Entry 7EBL (X-ray diffraction, 2.17 A resolution); this record covers chains A and B.

Chain A (and B):
Name: Sting
Source organism: Myroides sp. ZB35
Notes: chain B of this document is another copy of the same molecule, construct and numbering; everything in this record applies to it too
Amino-acid sequence (167 residues; numbered 147 to 313; the number before each row is that of its first residue):
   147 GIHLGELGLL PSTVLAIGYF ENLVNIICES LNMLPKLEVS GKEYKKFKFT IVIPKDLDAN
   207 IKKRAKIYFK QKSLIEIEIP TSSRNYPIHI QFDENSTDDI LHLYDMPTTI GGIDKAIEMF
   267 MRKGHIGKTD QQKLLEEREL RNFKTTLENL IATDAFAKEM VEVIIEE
Unresolved in the structure: 147-149 (chain B: fully traced)
Small-molecule neighbours: c-di-GMP (C2E; 9,9'-[(2R,3R,3aS,5S,7aR,9R,10R,10aS,12S,14aR)-3,5,10,12-tetrahydroxy-5,12-dioxidooctahydro-2H,7H-difuro[3,2-d:3',2'-j][1,3,7,9,2,8]tetraoxadiphosphacyclododecine-2,9-diyl]bis(2-amino-1,9-dihydro-6H-purin-6-one)): Gly164, Tyr165, Asn168, Leu169, Arg230, Tyr232, Pro233, Ile234, His235, Ile236, Asp251, Pro253, Thr254, Thr255
From the paper describing this entry:
  - binding site for c-di-GMP: Asn168, Leu169, Arg230, Tyr232, His235, Asp251, Thr254, Thr255
  - specificity-determining residues: Arg230, Tyr232, Asp251
  - mutagenesis - Y232R (1200-fold): decreased binding to c-di-GMP
  - specificity-determining residues: Thr255 (proposed by the authors, not directly observed)
  - contacts within the chain: Lys209-Asp300 (salt bridge), Lys212-Phe302 (hydrophobic contact), Ile213-Phe302 (hydrophobic contact), Lys209-Phe302 (hydrophobic contact)
  - self-association interface (contacts with another copy of this molecule): Met265, Ile272
  - mutagenesis - K209E/F302R: increased growth

Interface between chain A and chain B:
Residue-residue contacts (44):
  Gly151(A) with Phe266(B)
  Glu152(A) with Phe266(B)
  Leu153(A) with Leu156(B); Phe266(B); Arg284(B); Glu285(B)
  Gly154(A) with Leu155(B)
  Leu155(A) with Gly154(B); Leu155(B), hydrogen bond (backbone-backbone); Ala262(B), hydrophobic
  Leu156(A) with Leu153(B)
  Pro157(A) with Leu153(B); Leu155(B), hydrophobic; Val160(B), hydrophobic
  Val160(A) with Pro157(B), hydrophobic; Val160(B), hydrophobic; Leu161(B), hydrophobic
  Leu161(A) with Val160(B), hydrophobic; Leu161(B), hydrophobic
  Ile163(A) with Lys261(B); Met265(B), hydrophobic
  Glu167(A) with Lys208(B), hydrogen bond (backbone-side chain)
  Asn168(A) with Lys208(B), hydrogen bond; Thr254(B)
  Ile172(A) with Lys208(B)
  Lys208(A) with Asn168(B); Ile172(B); Ser229(B)
  Glu222(A) with Asn231(B)
  Ser229(A) with Lys208(B)
  Asn231(A) with Phe215(B); Glu222(B); Gln237(B)
  Tyr232(A) with Glu222(B); His235(B)
  His235(A) with Tyr232(B); His235(B), hydrogen bond
  Gln237(A) with Asn231(B)
  Thr254(A) with Asn168(B)
  Phe266(A) with Gly151(B); Glu152(B); Leu153(B)
  Arg268(A) with His149(B), hydrogen bond
  Glu285(A) with Leu153(B)
Interface residues without a listed pair, chain A (33 interface residues in all): Phe215, Pro233, Thr255, Lys261, Ala262, Ile263, Met265, Leu281, Arg284
Interface residues without a listed pair, chain B (34 interface residues in all): Ile163, Glu167, Arg230, Pro233, Thr255, Gly258, Ile263
From the paper, about this interface:
  - residue pairs: His235(A)-Tyr232(B) (pi stacking)

Summary:
33 residues of chain A and 34 residues of chain B are in contact, with 5 hydrogen bonds. Polar contacts
include Glu167(A)-Lys208(B), Asn168(A)-Lys208(B) and His235(A)-His235(B). The paper describes pi stacking
between His235(A) and Tyr232(B). The paper reports a binding site for c-di-GMP at Asn168(A), Leu169(A) and
Arg230(A) among others; Y232R of chain A reduces binding to c-di-GMP.
Both chains are Sting (Myroides sp. ZB35). Entry 7EBL (Bacterial STING in complex with c-di-GMP) was
determined by X-ray diffraction, deposited together with 7EBD.
